PDB entry 1RXC | X-ray diffraction, 2.35 A resolution | chains A and F of the 6 polymer chains in the assembly

== Chain A (and F) ==
Name: Uridine phosphorylase
From: Escherichia coli
Notes: EC 2.4.2.3; chain F of this document is another copy of the same molecule, construct and numbering; everything in this record applies to it too
UniProt: P12758 (UDP_ECOLI); residues 1-253 here correspond to UniProt positions 0-252 (UniProt number = residue number - 1)
Sequence (253 residues; row label = number of the first residue in the row):
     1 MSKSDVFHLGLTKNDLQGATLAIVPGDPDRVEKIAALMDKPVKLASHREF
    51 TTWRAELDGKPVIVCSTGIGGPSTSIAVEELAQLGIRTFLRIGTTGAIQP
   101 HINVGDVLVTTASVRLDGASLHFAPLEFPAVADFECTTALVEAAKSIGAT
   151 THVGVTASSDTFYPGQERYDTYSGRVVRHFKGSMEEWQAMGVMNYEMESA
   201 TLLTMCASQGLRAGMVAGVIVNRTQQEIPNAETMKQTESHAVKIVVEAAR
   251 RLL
Not modelled in the structure: 1-3, 231-234 (chain F: 1-3)
Ion coordination: K+: Glu49, Ile69, Ser73 (shared with 3 residues of chain B)
Residues lining bound ligands: 1-O-phosphono-alpha-D-ribofuranose (R1P): Phe7, His8, Arg48

== Interface between chain A and chain F ==
Residue-residue contacts (47; chain A residue first):
  Thr111(A) with Val131(F)
  Ala112(A) with Pro129(F), hydrophobic; Val131(F), hydrophobic
  Ser113(A) with Glu127(F); Pro129(F)
  Val114(A) with Glu127(F); Phe128(F), hydrophobic; Pro129(F)
  Arg115(A) with Glu127(F), hydrogen bond (backbone-backbone)
  Leu116(A) with Glu127(F)
  Phe123(A) with Met190(F)
  Pro125(A) with Trp187(F), hydrophobic
  Leu126(A) with Leu126(F); Glu127(F)
  Glu127(A) with Ser113(F); Val114(F); Arg115(F), hydrogen bond (backbone-backbone); Leu116(F); Leu126(F); Trp187(F)
  Phe128(A) with Val114(F), hydrophobic; Val192(F), hydrophobic
  Pro129(A) with Ala112(F), hydrophobic; Ser113(F); Val114(F); Val155(F), hydrophobic
  Val131(A) with Thr111(F); Ala112(F), hydrophobic; Val155(F), hydrophobic
  Phe134(A) with Thr137(F); Thr138(F); Val141(F), hydrophobic
  Thr137(A) with Phe134(F)
  Thr138(A) with Phe134(F)
  Val153(A) with Phe134(F), hydrophobic
  Val155(A) with Pro129(F), hydrophobic; Val131(F), hydrophobic
  Trp187(A) with Pro125(F), hydrophobic; Glu127(F)
  Ala189(A) with Ser208(F)
  Met190(A) with Phe123(F); Ala207(F); Ser208(F)
  Val192(A) with Phe128(F), hydrophobic
  Ala207(A) with Met190(F)
  Ser208(A) with Ala189(F); Met190(F)
Other interface residues (no listed pair), chain A (27 interface residues in all): Ala124, Val141, His179
Other interface residues (no listed pair), chain F (27 interface residues in all): Ala124, Val153, His179

== Overview ==
The chain A/chain F interface involves 27 residues from each chain, with 2 hydrogen bonds. The hydrogen-bonded
pair Arg115(A)-Glu127(F) is a backbone contact. Ligands of chain A: 1-O-phosphono-alpha-D-ribofuranose.
Glu49(A), Ile69(A) and Ser73(A) form the K+ site.
Chain A and chain F are both Uridine phosphorylase (Escherichia coli); the structure, E. COLI uridine
phosphorylase: 5-fluorouracil ribose-1-phosphate complex, was determined by X-ray diffraction, deposited
together with 1T0U, 1RXS, 1RXU and 1RXY.
